Entry 5FMZ (X-ray diffraction, 3.40 A resolution); this record covers chains D and H of the 4 polymer chains in the assembly.

== Chain D ==
Molecule: Polymerase acidic protein
Organism: Influenza B virus (B/MEMPHIS/13/2003)
UniProtKB: Q5V8Z9 (Q5V8Z9_9INFB); residue numbers follow UniProt; this construct covers 1-726
Sequence (751 residues; numbered -13 to 737; the number before each row is that of its first residue; numbers below 1 keep their minus sign (Gly-13 is residue -13)):
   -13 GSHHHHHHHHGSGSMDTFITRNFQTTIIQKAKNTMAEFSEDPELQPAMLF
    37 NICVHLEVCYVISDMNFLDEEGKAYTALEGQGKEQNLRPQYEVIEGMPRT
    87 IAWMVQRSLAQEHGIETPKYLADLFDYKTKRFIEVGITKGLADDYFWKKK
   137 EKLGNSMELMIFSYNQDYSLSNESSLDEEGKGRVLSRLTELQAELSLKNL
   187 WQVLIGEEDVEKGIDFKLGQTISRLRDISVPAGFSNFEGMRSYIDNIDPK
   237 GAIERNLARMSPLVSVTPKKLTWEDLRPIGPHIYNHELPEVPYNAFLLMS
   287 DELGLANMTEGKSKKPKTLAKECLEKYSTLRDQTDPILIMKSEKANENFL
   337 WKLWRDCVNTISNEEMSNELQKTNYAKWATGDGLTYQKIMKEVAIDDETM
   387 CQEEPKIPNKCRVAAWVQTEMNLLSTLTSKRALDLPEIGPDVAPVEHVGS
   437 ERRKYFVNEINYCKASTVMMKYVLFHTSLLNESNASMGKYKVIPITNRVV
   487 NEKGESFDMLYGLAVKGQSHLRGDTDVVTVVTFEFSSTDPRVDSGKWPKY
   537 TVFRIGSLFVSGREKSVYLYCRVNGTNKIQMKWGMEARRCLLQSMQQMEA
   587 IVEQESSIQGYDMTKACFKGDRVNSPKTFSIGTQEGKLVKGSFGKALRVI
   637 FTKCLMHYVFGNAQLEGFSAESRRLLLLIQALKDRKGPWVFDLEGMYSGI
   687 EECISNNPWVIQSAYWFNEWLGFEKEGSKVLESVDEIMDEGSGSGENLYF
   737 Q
Not modelled in the structure: -13 to -1, 64-71, 723-737
Differences from the reference sequence: expression tag (-13 to 0, 727-737)

== Chain H ==
Molecule: 12-nt RNA strand
Notes: fragment: first 12 nucleotides
Sequence (12 nucleotides; each row starts with the number of its first residue):
     1 AGUAGUAACAAG

== Interface between chain D and chain H ==
Contacting residue pairs (41; chain D residue first):
  Lys330(D) - A1(H)  salt bridge to the phosphate
  Lys330(D) - G2(H)  phosphate contact
  Trp364(D) - A1(H)  base contact
  Ala365(D) - A1(H)  base contact
  Thr366(D) - A1(H)  base contact
  Thr366(D) - A10(H)  sugar contact
  Gly367(D) - A1(H)  base contact
  Gly367(D) - A10(H)  hydrogen bond to the sugar
  Gly367(D) - A11(H)  phosphate contact
  Asp368(D) - A11(H)  phosphate contact
  Gly369(D) - A11(H)  hydrogen bond to the phosphate
  Leu370(D) - A1(H)  base contact
  Leu370(D) - A10(H)  base contact
  Leu370(D) - A11(H)  phosphate contact
  Thr371(D) - A10(H)  hydrogen bond to the phosphate
  Thr371(D) - A11(H)  hydrogen bond to the phosphate
  Tyr372(D) - A10(H)  base contact
  Pro391(D) - U6(H)  sugar contact
  Lys392(D) - G5(H)  base contact
  Pro394(D) - G5(H)  sugar contact
  Gln504(D) - A11(H)  phosphate contact
  His506(D) - A11(H)  stacking on the base
  Arg508(D) - A11(H)  hydrogen bond to the base
  Arg508(D) - G12(H)  hydrogen bond to the sugar
  Asp512(D) - C9(H)  sugar contact
  Val513(D) - G2(H)  base contact
  Val513(D) - U3(H)  base contact
  Val513(D) - C9(H)  hydrogen bond to the sugar
  Thr515(D) - A1(H)  hydrogen bond to the base
  Lys535(D) - U3(H)  phosphate contact
  Arg558(D) - U3(H)  salt bridge to the phosphate
  Val559(D) - A1(H)  base contact
  Val559(D) - G2(H)  phosphate contact
  Asn560(D) - G2(H)  hydrogen bond to the sugar
  Asn560(D) - U3(H)  sugar contact
  Gly561(D) - G2(H)  sugar contact
  Gly561(D) - U3(H)  sugar contact
  Thr562(D) - U3(H)  hydrogen bond to the sugar
  Gln566(D) - A4(H)  hydrogen bond to the phosphate
  Asn648(D) - G5(H)  base contact
  Asn692(D) - G5(H)  hydrogen bond to the base
Also at the interface, not in a pair above, chain D (31 interface residues in all): Lys374, Gln388, Ile393
Also at the interface, not in a pair above, chain H (11 interface residues in all): A7

== In short ==
Chain D and chain H form an interface of 31 and 11 residues respectively, with 12 hydrogen bonds, 2 salt
bridges and 1 aromatic stacking contact. Polar contacts include Arg508(D)-A11(H), Thr515(D)-A1(H) and
Asn692(D)-G5(H).
Here chain D is Polymerase acidic protein (Influenza B virus (B/MEMPHIS/13/2003)) and chain H is a 12-nt RNA
strand. Entry 5FMZ (Crystal structure of Influenza B polymerase with bound 5' vRNA) was determined by X-ray
diffraction (same publication as 5EPI and 5FML).
